PDB entry 8IQQ | X-ray diffraction, 2.02 A resolution | chains L and H

== Chain L ==
Protein: M9 vl-sarah
From: Mus musculus
Chain sequence (179 residues; numbered -13 to 165; the number before each row is that of its first residue; numbers below 1 keep their minus sign (Met-13 is residue -13)):
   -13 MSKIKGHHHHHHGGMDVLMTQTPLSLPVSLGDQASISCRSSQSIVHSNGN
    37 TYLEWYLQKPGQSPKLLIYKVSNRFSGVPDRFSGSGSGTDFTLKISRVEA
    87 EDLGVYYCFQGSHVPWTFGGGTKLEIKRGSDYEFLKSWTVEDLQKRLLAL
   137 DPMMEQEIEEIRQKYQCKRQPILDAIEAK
Not modelled in the structure: -13 to 0
Disulfides: Cys24-Cys94

== Chain H ==
Protein: M9 vh-sarah
From: Mus musculus
Chain sequence (185 residues; numbered -13 to 171; the number before each row is that of its first residue; numbers below 1 keep their minus sign (Met-13 is residue -13)):
   -13 MSKIKGHHHHHHGGMEVQLVESGGGLVKPGGSLKLSCAASGFTFSSYAMS
    37 WVRQTPEKRLEWVATISSGGSYTYYPDSVKGRFTISRDNAKNTLYLQMSS
    87 LRSEDTAMYYCASAYDGSYYFDYWGQGTTVTVCSGSDYEFLKSWTVEDLQ
   137 KRLLALDPMMEQEIEEIRQKYQSKRQPILDAIEAK
Not modelled in the structure: -13 to 0
Disulfides: Cys23-Cys97

== Chain L / chain H interface ==
Pairs across the interface (107):
  Tyr38(L) - Gly103(H)  hydrogen bond (side chain-backbone)
  Tyr38(L) - Ser104(H)
  Tyr38(L) - Tyr106(H)  hydrophobic
  Glu40(L) - Tyr105(H)
  Glu40(L) - Tyr106(H)  hydrogen bond (side chain-backbone)
  Tyr42(L) - Phe107(H)  hydrogen bond (side chain-backbone)
  Tyr42(L) - Trp110(H)
  Gln44(L) - Gln40(H)  hydrogen bond
  Gln44(L) - Tyr96(H)
  Gly47(L) - Gln112(H)
  Gln48(L) - Gln112(H)
  Ser49(L) - Tyr96(H)
  Ser49(L) - Trp110(H)
  Ser49(L) - Gly111(H)  hydrogen bond (side chain-backbone)
  Ser49(L) - Gln112(H)  hydrogen bond (backbone-side chain)
  Pro50(L) - Trp110(H)
  Leu52(L) - Tyr105(H)  hydrophobic
  Leu52(L) - Phe107(H)
  Tyr55(L) - Ser104(H)
  Tyr55(L) - Tyr105(H)  hydrophobic
  Lys56(L) - Ser104(H)
  Phe61(L) - Tyr105(H)
  Phe61(L) - Asp108(H)
  Tyr93(L) - Gln40(H)  hydrogen bond
  Tyr93(L) - Lys44(H)  hydrogen bond (side chain-backbone)
  Tyr93(L) - Leu46(H)  hydrophobic
  Phe95(L) - Tyr106(H)  hydrophobic
  Phe95(L) - Phe107(H)  hydrophobic
  Gly97(L) - Tyr106(H)  hydrogen bond (backbone-side chain)
  Pro101(L) - Trp48(H)  hydrophobic
  Pro101(L) - Pro62(H)  hydrophobic
  Trp102(L) - Trp48(H)
  Trp102(L) - Thr51(H)
  Trp102(L) - Tyr106(H)
  Phe104(L) - Val38(H)  hydrophobic
  Phe104(L) - Leu46(H)
  Phe104(L) - Trp48(H)
  Phe104(L) - Phe107(H)  hydrophobic
  Tyr118(L) - Pro163(H)  hydrophobic
  Leu121(L) - Pro163(H)
  Leu121(L) - Ala167(H)  hydrophobic
  Lys122(L) - Ala167(H)  hydrogen bond (side chain-backbone)
  Lys122(L) - Ala170(H)
  Lys122(L) - Lys171(H)  hydrogen bond (backbone-side chain)
  Trp124(L) - Lys171(H)  hydrogen bond (backbone-side chain)
  Val126(L) - Ile168(H)  hydrophobic
  Val126(L) - Lys171(H)
  Leu129(L) - Ile164(H)
  Leu129(L) - Ala167(H)  hydrophobic
  Leu129(L) - Ile168(H)  hydrophobic
  Leu129(L) - Lys171(H)
  Arg132(L) - Ile164(H)
  Leu133(L) - Arg161(H)
  Leu133(L) - Ile164(H)  hydrophobic
  Leu133(L) - Leu165(H)  hydrophobic
  Leu136(L) - Tyr157(H)
  Leu136(L) - Arg161(H)
  Asp137(L) - Arg161(H)  salt bridge
  Met139(L) - Tyr157(H)  hydrogen bond (backbone-side chain)
  Met140(L) - Ile153(H)  hydrophobic
  Met140(L) - Arg154(H)
  Met140(L) - Tyr157(H)
  Gln142(L) - Lys44(H)
  Gln142(L) - Met94(H)
  Glu143(L) - Ile153(H)
  Glu143(L) - Lys156(H)  salt bridge
  Glu143(L) - Tyr157(H)  hydrogen bond
  Ile144(L) - Ile153(H)  hydrophobic
  Ile144(L) - Arg154(H)
  Ile147(L) - Glu149(H)
  Ile147(L) - Ile153(H)  hydrophobic
  Arg148(L) - Ile150(H)
  Gln149(L) - Gly11(H)
  Gln149(L) - Thr115(H)
  Gln149(L) - Thr117(H)  hydrogen bond
  Lys150(L) - Glu149(H)  salt bridge
  Tyr151(L) - Leu142(H)
  Tyr151(L) - Met145(H)
  Tyr151(L) - Met146(H)
  Tyr151(L) - Glu149(H)  hydrogen bond
  Gln152(L) - Leu12(H)
  Cys153(L) - Thr117(H)
  Cys153(L) - Cys119(H)  hydrogen bond
  Lys154(L) - Asp123(H)  salt bridge
  Arg155(L) - Leu139(H)
  Arg155(L) - Leu142(H)
  Arg155(L) - Asp143(H)  salt bridge
  Gln156(L) - Leu12(H)
  Pro157(L) - Tyr124(H)
  Pro157(L) - Leu127(H)  hydrophobic
  Ile158(L) - Leu127(H)  hydrophobic
  Ile158(L) - Leu135(H)
  Ile158(L) - Arg138(H)
  Ile158(L) - Leu139(H)  hydrophobic
  Ile158(L) - Leu142(H)  hydrophobic
  Asp160(L) - Lys14(H)  salt bridge
  Asp160(L) - Tyr124(H)
  Ala161(L) - Tyr124(H)
  Ala161(L) - Leu127(H)
  Ala161(L) - Leu135(H)  hydrophobic
  Ile162(L) - Leu135(H)  hydrophobic
  Ile162(L) - Gln136(H)
  Ala164(L) - Tyr124(H)
  Lys165(L) - Lys128(H)  hydrogen bond (side chain-backbone)
  Lys165(L) - Ser129(H)
  Lys165(L) - Trp130(H)  hydrogen bond (side chain-backbone)
  Lys165(L) - Leu135(H)
Interface residues without a listed pair, chain L (53 interface residues in all): Asn36, Gln130, Leu159
Interface residues without a listed pair, chain H (57 interface residues in all): Glu47, Tyr60, Ser122, Val132, Lys160

== In short ==
53 residues of chain L face 57 of chain H across their interface; the contacts include 19 hydrogen bonds and 6
salt bridges. Among the polar pairs are Asp137(L)-Arg161(H), Glu143(L)-Lys156(H) and Lys150(L)-Glu149(H).
Chain L is M9 vl-sarah and chain H is M9 vh-sarah, both from Mus musculus; the structure, Crystal structure of
Anti-PEG antibody M9 Fv-clasp fragment with PEG (co-crystallization with PEG2000MME), was determined by X-ray
diffraction together with 8IQP, 8IQR and 8IQS from the same study.
